5M4C - chain A; structure by X-ray diffraction, 1.94 A resolution.

Chain A:
Name: Casein kinase II subunit alpha
Organism: Homo sapiens
Notes: EC 2.7.11.1
UniProtKB: P68400 (CSK21_HUMAN); numbering as in UniProt (aligned over 1-335)
Amino-acid sequence (335 residues; each row starts with the number of its first residue):
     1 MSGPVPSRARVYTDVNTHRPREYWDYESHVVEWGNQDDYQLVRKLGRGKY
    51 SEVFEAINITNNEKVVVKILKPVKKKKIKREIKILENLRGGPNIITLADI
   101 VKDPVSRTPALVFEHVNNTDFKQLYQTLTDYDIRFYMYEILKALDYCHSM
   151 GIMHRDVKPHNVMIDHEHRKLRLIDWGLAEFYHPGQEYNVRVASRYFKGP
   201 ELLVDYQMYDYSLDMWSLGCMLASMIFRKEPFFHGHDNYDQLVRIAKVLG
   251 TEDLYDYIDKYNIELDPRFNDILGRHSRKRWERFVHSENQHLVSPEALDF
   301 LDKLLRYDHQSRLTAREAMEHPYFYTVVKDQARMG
Not modelled in the structure: 1-2, 332-335
Small-molecule neighbours: 7EY (3-[5-(4-methylphenyl)thieno[2,3-d]pyrimidin-4-yl]sulfanylpropanoic acid): L45, G46, R47, V53, V66, K68, I95, F113, E114, H115, V116, N118, M163, I174, D175, W176
Swiss-Prot annotation at these positions:
  - region: Q36 to L41 (Interaction with beta subunit)
  - active site: D156 (Proton acceptor)
  - binding site (ATP): L45 to V53, K68
From the paper describing this entry:
  - binding site for 7EY: K68, V116, D175

Overview:
Ligands of chain A: compound 7EY. UniProt lists active-site residue D156 and 10 ATP-binding residues. The
paper reports a binding site for 7EY at K68, V116 and D175.
Chain A is Casein kinase II subunit alpha (Homo sapiens); the structure, Complex structure of human protein
kinase CK2 catalytic subunit with a thieno[2,3-d]pyrimidin inhibitor crystallized under low-salt ..., was
determined by X-ray diffraction, deposited together with 5M44, 5M4F, 5M4I, 5M4U and 5M56.
